PDB entry 9ITV | electron microscopy, 3.97 A resolution | chains L and Z of the 16 polymer chains in the assembly

[Chain L]
Molecule: ATP synthase subunit c
Organism: Chloroflexus aurantiacus J-10-fl
Reference sequence: A9WGS9 (ATPL_CHLAA); residue numbers follow UniProt; this construct covers 1-76
Amino-acid sequence (76 residues; row label = number of the first residue in the row):
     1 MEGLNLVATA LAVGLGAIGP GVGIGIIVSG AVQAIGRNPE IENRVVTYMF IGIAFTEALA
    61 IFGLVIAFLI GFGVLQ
Disordered / not traced: 74-76
UniProt features mapped onto this chain:
  - site: Glu57 (Reversibly protonated during proton transport)

[Chain Z]
Molecule: ATP synthase subunit a
Organism: Chloroflexus aurantiacus J-10-fl
Reference sequence: A9WGT0 (A9WGT0_CHLAA); numbering as in UniProt (aligned over 1-312)
Amino-acid sequence (312 residues; each row starts with the number of its first residue):
     1 MSTRTRNILI IVGALIISIA SRFFLYTGPP HVEVAAEVIF DGIPGFPITN SFVVAIIIDI
    61 FVIALAVAAT RNLQMVPRGL QNVMEFILES LYNLFRNINA KYVATAFPLV ATIFLFVLFG
   121 NWFGLLPGVG SIGVCHEKKE EHAVVDERLA LAAPAAPLSS VAAAEGEEIH DTCAAQGKKL
   181 VPLFRAPAAD LNFTFAIAVI SFVFIEYWGF RALGPGYLKK FFNTNGIMSF VGIIEFISEL
   241 VKPFALAFRL FGNIFAGEVL LVVMAFLVPL LLPLPFYGFE VFVGFIQALI FALLTYAFLN
   301 IAVTGHDEEH AH
Disordered / not traced: 1-11, 137-168, 305-312

[Interface between chain L and chain Z]
Contacting residue pairs (12; chain L residue first):
  Ile51(L) with Phe282(Z), hydrophobic
  Ala54(L) with Phe279(Z); Phe282(Z), hydrophobic
  Phe55(L) with Ile286(Z), hydrophobic
  Ala58(L) with Phe279(Z), hydrophobic
  Ile61(L) with Leu260(Z), hydrophobic; Phe276(Z), hydrophobic
  Phe62(L) with Ala256(Z), hydrophobic
  Val65(L) with Val259(Z), hydrophobic; Leu260(Z), hydrophobic
  Phe68(L) with Leu267(Z), hydrophobic
  Leu69(L) with Val263(Z), hydrophobic
Interface residues without a listed pair, chain L (10 interface residues in all): Phe72
Interface residues without a listed pair, chain Z (12 interface residues in all): Pro30, Asn253, Phe266

[Summary]
Chain L and chain Z form an interface of 10 and 12 residues respectively.
Here chain L is ATP synthase subunit c and chain Z is ATP synthase subunit a, both from Chloroflexus
aurantiacus J-10-fl. Entry 9ITV (Chloroflexus aurantiacus ADP-bound ATP synthase, state 1, focused refinement
of FO) was determined by electron microscopy, deposited together with 9ITJ, 9ITK, 9ITL, 9ITM, 9ITN, 9ITO and
11 further entries.
